5MV5 - chains A and C of the 3 polymer chains in the assembly; structure by electron microscopy, 3.10 A resolution.

== Chain A ==
Name: VP1
Source organism: Deformed wing virus
Reference sequence: L0CTV4 (L0CTV4_9VIRU); residues 1-258 here correspond to UniProt positions 902-1159 (UniProt number = residue number + 901)
Chain sequence (258 residues; numbered 1 to 258; the number before each row is that of its first residue):
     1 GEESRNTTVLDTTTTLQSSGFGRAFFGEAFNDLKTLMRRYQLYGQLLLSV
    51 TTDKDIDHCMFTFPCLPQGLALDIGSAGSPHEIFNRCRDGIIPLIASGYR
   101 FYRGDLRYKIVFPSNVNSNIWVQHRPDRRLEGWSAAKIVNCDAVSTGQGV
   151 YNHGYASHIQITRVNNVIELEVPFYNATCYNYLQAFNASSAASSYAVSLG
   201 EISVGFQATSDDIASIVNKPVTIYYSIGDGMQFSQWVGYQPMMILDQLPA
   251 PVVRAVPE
Disordered / not traced: 1, 254-258

== Chain C ==
Name: VP3
Source organism: Deformed wing virus
Reference sequence: Q7TG18 (Q7TG18_9VIRU); residues 1-416 here correspond to UniProt positions 486-901 (UniProt number = residue number + 485)
Chain sequence (416 residues; row label = number of the first residue in the row):
     1 DNPSYQQSPRHFVPTGMHSLALGTNLVEPLHALRLDAAGTTQHPVGCAPD
    51 EDMTVSSIASRYGLIRRVQWKKDHAKGSLLLQLDADPFVEQRIEGTNPIS
   101 LYWFAPVGVVSSMFMQWRGSLEYRFDIIASQFHTGRLIVGYVPGLTASLQ
   151 LQMDYMKLKSSSYVVFDLQESNSFTFEVPYVSYRPWWVRKYGGNYLPSST
   201 DAPSTLFMYVQVPLIPMEAVSDTIDINVYVRGGSSFEVCVPVQPSLGLNW
   251 NTDFILRNDEEYRAKTGYAPYYAGVWHSFNNSNSLVFRWGSASDQIAQWP
   301 TISVPRGELAFLRIKDGKQAAVGTQPWRTMVVWPSGHGYNIGIPTYNAER
   351 ARQLAQHLYGGGSLTDEKAKQLFVPANQQGPGKVSNGNPVWEVMRAPLAT
   401 QRAHIQDFEFIEAIPE
Disordered / not traced: 1, 280-283, 324, 347-348, 369-375, 399-416
Small-molecule neighbours: uridine-5'-monophosphate (U): Y5, Q7, S8, P9, R10, V27, P29
From the paper describing this entry:
  - catalytic residues: H277, S278, D294 (proposed by the authors, not directly observed)

== How chain A and chain C interact ==
Pairs across the interface - 207 pairs, chain A then chain C:
  E2(A) with R124(C)
  E3(A) with R61(C); Y62(C), hydrogen bond (side chain-backbone); R124(C), hydrogen bond (backbone-side chain)
  S4(A) with Y62(C)
  R5(A) with Y62(C); R124(C), hydrogen bond (backbone-side chain); D126(C), salt bridge; S173(C), hydrogen bond
  N6(A) with Y62(C), hydrogen bond; E122(C); T175(C), hydrogen bond; R231(C)
  T7(A) with S171(C); S173(C)
  T8(A) with S173(C); F174(C); T175(C), hydrogen bond (backbone-backbone)
  V9(A) with T175(C); E177(C)
  L10(A) with V164(C), hydrophobic; F166(C), hydrophobic; F174(C), hydrophobic; T175(C), hydrogen bond (backbone-backbone); F176(C); E177(C)
  D11(A) with E177(C)
  T12(A) with S162(C); V164(C); F176(C)
  T13(A) with E177(C); P179(C)
  L16(A) with R118(C); G119(C)
  Q17(A) with R118(C), hydrogen bond (backbone-side chain)
  S18(A) with E237(C)
  S19(A) with R118(C); W186(C); E237(C), hydrogen bond (backbone-side chain)
  G20(A) with E237(C)
  F21(A) with S56(C); F236(C); E237(C), hydrogen bond (backbone-side chain); V238(C)
  G22(A) with W186(C)
  F25(A) with P185(C), hydrophobic; W186(C)
  F26(A) with Q116(C); W186(C); C239(C), hydrophobic
  F30(A) with V55(C); V238(C); C239(C); P241(C)
  N31(A) with T54(C); V55(C), hydrogen bond (backbone-backbone); S56(C), hydrogen bond
  L33(A) with M53(C), hydrogen bond (backbone-backbone); T54(C); V55(C), hydrophobic; I58(C), hydrophobic; V110(C), hydrophobic
  K34(A) with M53(C)
  T35(A) with G23(C), hydrogen bond (side chain-backbone); T24(C)
  L36(A) with F114(C), hydrophobic; P241(C), hydrophobic
  R38(A) with G23(C), hydrogen bond (side chain-backbone)
  R39(A) with L20(C); A21(C), hydrogen bond (side chain-backbone); P241(C)
  Y40(A) with L20(C), hydrogen bond (backbone-backbone); E28(C), hydrogen bond
  Q68(A) with W250(C)
  L72(A) with N251(C), hydrogen bond (backbone-side chain)
  I74(A) with N251(C); D253(C); I255(C), hydrophobic
  G75(A) with I255(C)
  S76(A) with I255(C)
  A77(A) with I255(C)
  G78(A) with R263(C), hydrogen bond (backbone-side chain); V390(C)
  P80(A) with I255(C), hydrophobic
  E82(A) with R257(C), salt bridge
  N85(A) with F254(C); I255(C), hydrogen bond (side chain-backbone)
  R86(A) with N194(C); F254(C)
  C87(A) with Q243(C), hydrogen bond
  R88(A) with L246(C); G247(C); N251(C); D253(C), hydrogen bond (side chain-backbone); F254(C)
  D89(A) with L248(C), hydrogen bond (side chain-backbone)
  G90(A) with P244(C)
  I91(A) with V242(C); P244(C)
  P93(A) with L248(C)
  L94(A) with S112(C); M113(C), hydrophobic; P244(C), hydrophobic; L248(C), hydrophobic
  I95(A) with M113(C), hydrophobic
  S97(A) with L248(C)
  Y99(A) with E51(C); M53(C); I58(C)
  R103(A) with Q42(C), hydrogen bond (side chain-backbone); H43(C), hydrogen bond (backbone-side chain); C47(C)
  G104(A) with T41(C)
  D105(A) with R34(C), salt bridge; T41(C)
  R107(A) with E28(C), salt bridge; L30(C)
  K109(A) with M17(C)
  V111(A) with M17(C), hydrophobic
  H124(A) with L33(C)
  W133(A) with W250(C), hydrophobic
  A156(A) with L33(C)
  S157(A) with L33(C)
  H158(A) with H31(C), hydrogen bond
  N165(A) with G16(C), hydrogen bond (side chain-backbone)
  V167(A) with G16(C); M17(C), hydrophobic
  E169(A) with H18(C), salt bridge; P29(C); L30(C); H31(C), hydrogen bond (backbone-backbone)
  L170(A) with L30(C); H31(C)
  E171(A) with L30(C); H31(C), hydrogen bond (backbone-backbone); A32(C); L33(C), hydrogen bond (backbone-backbone); R34(C), salt bridge
  P173(A) with R34(C)
  F174(A) with T41(C)
  Y175(A) with R34(C); L35(C)
  C179(A) with C47(C), hydrophobic
  Y180(A) with G46(C)
  Q184(A) with W250(C)
  A214(A) with A292(C), hydrophobic; Q295(C)
  V217(A) with W289(C)
  N218(A) with G267(C); A269(C), hydrogen bond (side chain-backbone); W289(C)
  G230(A) with T41(C); H43(C), hydrogen bond (backbone-side chain)
  M231(A) with M53(C)
  Q232(A) with H43(C); P49(C); M53(C)
  F233(A) with E51(C); M53(C)
  S234(A) with D50(C); E51(C)
  Q235(A) with D50(C)
  W236(A) with I58(C), hydrophobic; R61(C)
  Y239(A) with I58(C); W103(C); V109(C), hydrophobic
  Q240(A) with W103(C); N249(C); W250(C), hydrogen bond
  P241(A) with I93(C), hydrophobic; L101(C), hydrophobic; Y102(C); W103(C); N249(C), hydrogen bond (backbone-backbone)
  M242(A) with L101(C); Y102(C), hydrogen bond (backbone-backbone); F104(C), hydrophobic; L246(C), hydrophobic; G247(C); L248(C), hydrophobic
  M243(A) with I99(C), hydrophobic; S245(C); L246(C); G247(C), hydrogen bond (backbone-backbone); L248(C)
  I244(A) with E90(C); Y102(C), hydrophobic; F104(C), hydrophobic; Y191(C), hydrophobic; S245(C); L246(C), hydrophobic
  L245(A) with N194(C), hydrogen bond (backbone-side chain); Q243(C); P244(C); S245(C), hydrogen bond (backbone-backbone)
  D246(A) with Y191(C); G193(C); N194(C); Y195(C)
  Q247(A) with Y102(C), hydrogen bond
  L248(A) with I99(C), hydrophobic; N194(C); F254(C), hydrophobic
  P249(A) with F254(C); L256(C), hydrophobic
  P251(A) with R257(C)
Also at the interface, not in a pair above, chain A (104 interface residues in all): D32, M37, L47, S79, V172, L183, A185, Y224, V253
Also at the interface, not in a pair above, chain C (111 interface residues in all): S19, L22, P44, A48, D52, S60, S100, P106, S120, Y163, V178, Y180, G192, L196, S199, S235, E260, T266, N388

== Summary ==
104 residues of chain A face 111 of chain C across their interface; the contacts include 41 hydrogen bonds and
6 salt bridges. Polar contacts include R5(A)-D126(C), E82(A)-R257(C) and D105(A)-R34(C). Ligands of chain C:
uridine-5'-monophosphate. The paper reports catalytic residues H277(C), S278(C) and D294(C).
Chain A is VP1 and chain C is VP3, both from Deformed wing virus; the structure, Structure of deformed wing
virus, a honeybee pathogen, was determined by electron microscopy, deposited together with 5G52, 5L7Q, 5L8Q,
5MUP and 5MV6.
